Entry 7VFH (electron microscopy, 3.90 A resolution); this record covers chains F and G of the 18 polymer chains in the assembly.

# Chain F (and G)
Name: Scaffold protein D13
Source organism: Vaccinia virus (strain Western Reserve)
Notes: engineered mutation(s): M1-K17del; chain G of this document is another copy of the same molecule, construct and numbering; everything in this record applies to it too
UniProtKB: P68440 (D13_VACCW); residue numbers follow UniProt; this construct covers 18-548
Sequence (531 residues; row label = number of the first residue in the row):
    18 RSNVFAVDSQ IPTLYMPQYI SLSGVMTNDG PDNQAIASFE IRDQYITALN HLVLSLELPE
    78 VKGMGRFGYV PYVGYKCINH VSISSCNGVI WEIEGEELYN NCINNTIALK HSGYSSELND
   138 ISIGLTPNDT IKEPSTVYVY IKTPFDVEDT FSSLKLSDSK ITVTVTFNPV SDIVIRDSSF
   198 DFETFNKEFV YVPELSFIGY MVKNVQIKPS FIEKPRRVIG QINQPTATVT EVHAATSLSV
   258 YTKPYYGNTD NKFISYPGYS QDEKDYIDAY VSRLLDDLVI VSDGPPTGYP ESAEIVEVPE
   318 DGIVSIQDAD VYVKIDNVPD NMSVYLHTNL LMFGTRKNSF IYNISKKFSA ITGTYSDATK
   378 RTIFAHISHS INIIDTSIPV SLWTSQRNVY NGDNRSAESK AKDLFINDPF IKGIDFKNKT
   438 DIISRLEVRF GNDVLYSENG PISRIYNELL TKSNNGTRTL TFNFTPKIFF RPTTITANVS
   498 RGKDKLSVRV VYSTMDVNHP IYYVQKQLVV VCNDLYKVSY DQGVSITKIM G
Unresolved in the structure: 46-48, 548
Curated features (UniProtKB/Swiss-Prot):
  - mutagenesis: Val-24 (V24F: Confers 35% resistance to rifampicin), Asp-25 (D25N: Confers 60% resistance to rifampicin; D25V: Confers 45% resistance to rifampicin), Ser-26 (S26C: Confers 40% resistance to rifampicin), Gln-27 (Q27K: Confers 50% resistance to rifampicin), Thr-30 (T30I: Confers 50% resistance to rifampicin), Met-33 (M33I: Confers 20% resistance to rifampicin), Cys-94 (C94Y: Confers 30% resistance to rifampicin), Asp-175 (D175Y: Confers 50% resistance to rifampicin), Val-222 (V222A: Confers 40% resistance to rifampicin), Ser-227 (S227L: Confers 50% resistance to rifampicin), Arg-234 (R234I: Confers 50% resistance to rifampicin), Thr-243 (T243M: Confers 30% resistance to rifampicin), 10 further mutagenesis entries in UniProt

# Chain F / chain G interface
Residue-residue contacts - 13 pairs, chain F then chain G:
  Gln-324(F) with Asn-355(G)
  Asn-355(F) with Gln-324(G); Ser-356(G)
  Ser-356(F) with Asn-355(G); Phe-357(G)
  Phe-357(F) with Ser-356(G)
  Arg-442(F) with Arg-442(G); Glu-444(G), salt bridge
  Glu-444(F) with Ser-454(G)
  Arg-446(F) with Ser-454(G)
  Ser-454(F) with Glu-444(G); Arg-446(G), hydrogen bond; Val-451(G)
Other interface residues (no listed pair), chain F (12 interface residues in all): Asp-325, Val-451, Asn-456, Arg-506
Other interface residues (no listed pair), chain G (12 interface residues in all): Arg-353, Asn-456, Arg-506

# In short
Chain F and chain G each contribute 12 residues to their interface; the contacts include 1 hydrogen bond and 1
salt bridge. Polar contacts include Arg-442(F)/Glu-444(G) and Ser-454(F)/Arg-446(G). UniProt lists 22
mutagenesis sites on chain F.
Chain F and chain G are both Scaffold protein D13 (Vaccinia virus (strain Western Reserve)); the structure,
Cryo-EM structure of Vaccinia virus scaffolding protein D13 trimer sextet, was determined by electron
microscopy, deposited together with 7VFD, 7VFE, 7VFF and 7VFG.
